Entry 6HAZ (X-ray diffraction, 1.31 A resolution); this record covers chains A and B.

[Chain A (and B)]
Name: Probable global transcription activator SNF2L2
From: Homo sapiens
Notes: EC 3.6.4.-; chain B of this document is another copy of the same molecule, construct and numbering; everything in this record applies to it too
Reference sequence: P51531 (SMCA2_HUMAN), isoform P51531-2; residues 1373-1493 here = UniProt positions 1373-1493
Sequence (123 residues; numbered 1371 to 1493; the number before each row is that of its first residue):
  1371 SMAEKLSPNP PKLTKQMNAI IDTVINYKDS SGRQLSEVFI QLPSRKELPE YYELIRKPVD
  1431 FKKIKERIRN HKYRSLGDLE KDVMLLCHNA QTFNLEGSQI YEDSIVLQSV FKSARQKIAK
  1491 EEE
Disordered / not traced: 1371-1377, 1491-1493
Construct notes: expression tag (1371-1372)
Curated features (UniProtKB/Swiss-Prot):
  - modified residue: Ser-1377 (Phosphoserine)
Metal / ion sites: Zn2+ site 1: Glu-1417 (shared with His-1458(B) of chain B); Zn2+ site 2: His-1458 (shared with Glu-1417(B) of chain B)
Residues lining bound ligands: FX5 (2-(6-azanyl-5-piperazin-4-ium-1-yl-pyridazin-3-yl)phenol): Val-1408, Phe-1409, Gln-1411, Leu-1412, Pro-1413, Leu-1418, Tyr-1421, Val-1429, Asp-1430, Leu-1456, Asn-1459, Ala-1460, Phe-1463, Asn-1464, Ile-1470
Reported in the primary citation:
  - binding site for FX5: Tyr-1421, Asn-1464

[Chain A / chain B interface]
Pairs across the interface (22):
  Gln-1404(A) with Arg-1426(B), hydrogen bond
  Glu-1407(A) with Arg-1426(B)
  Gln-1411(A) with His-1458(B), hydrogen bond (backbone-side chain); Gln-1461(B); Thr-1462(B); Tyr-1471(B), hydrogen bond
  Leu-1412(A) with His-1458(B), hydrogen bond (backbone-side chain)
  Pro-1413(A) with His-1458(B)
  Ser-1414(A) with Gln-1461(B); Gln-1478(B), hydrogen bond
  Lys-1416(A) with Ile-1475(B); Gln-1478(B); Ser-1479(B); Lys-1482(B), hydrogen bond (backbone-side chain)
  Glu-1417(A) with Met-1454(B); His-1458(B), salt bridge; Gln-1478(B), hydrogen bond
  Lys-1432(A) with Gln-1461(B), hydrogen bond (side chain-backbone); Thr-1462(B), hydrogen bond (side chain-backbone); Asn-1464(B), hydrogen bond (side chain-backbone)
  Lys-1433(A) with Glu-1466(B), salt bridge
  Glu-1436(A) with Glu-1466(B)
Interface residues without a listed pair, chain A (13 interface residues in all): Ile-1410, Arg-1439
Interface residues without a listed pair, chain B (14 interface residues in all): Phe-1463, Leu-1465

[Overview]
The interface between chain A and chain B involves 13 residues on one side and 14 on the other; the contacts
include 10 hydrogen bonds and 2 salt bridges. Among the polar pairs are Glu-1417(A)/His-1458(B),
Lys-1433(A)/Glu-1466(B) and Gln-1404(A)/Arg-1426(B). Bound to chain A: compound FX5. The paper reports a
binding site for FX5 at Tyr-1421(A) and Asn-1464(A).
Chain A and chain B are both Probable global transcription activator SNF2L2 (Homo sapiens); the structure,
Crystal structure of the bromodomain of human SMARCA2 in complex with SMARCA-BD ligand, was determined by
X-ray diffraction together with 6HAX, 6HAY and 6HR2 from the same study.
